8D7O - chains A and C; structure by X-ray diffraction, 1.65 A resolution.

[Chain A]
Protein: Casein kinase I isoform delta
From: Homo sapiens
Notes: EC 2.7.11.1, 2.7.11.26
Reference sequence: P48730 (KC1D_HUMAN); residue numbers follow UniProt; this construct covers 1-294
Chain sequence (301 residues; each row starts with the number of its first residue; numbers below 1 keep their minus sign (Gly-6 is residue -6)):
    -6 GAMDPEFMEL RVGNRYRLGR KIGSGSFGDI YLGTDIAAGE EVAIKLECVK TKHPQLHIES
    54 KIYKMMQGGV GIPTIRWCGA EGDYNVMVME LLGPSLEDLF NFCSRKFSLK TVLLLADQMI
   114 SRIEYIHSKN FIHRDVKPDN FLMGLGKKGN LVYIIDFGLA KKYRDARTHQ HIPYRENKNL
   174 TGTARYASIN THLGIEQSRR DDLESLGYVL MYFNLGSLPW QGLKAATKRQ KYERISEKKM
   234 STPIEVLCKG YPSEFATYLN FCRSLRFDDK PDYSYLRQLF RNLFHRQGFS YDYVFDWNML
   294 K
Not modelled in the structure: -6 to 1, 291-294
Construct notes: expression tag (-6 to 0)
Curated features (UniProtKB/Swiss-Prot):
  - active site: Asp128 (Proton acceptor)
  - binding site (ATP): Ile15 to Ile23, Lys38
  - natural variant: Thr44 (T44A: In FASPS2), His46 (H46R: In FASPS2), Ser97 (S97C: In breast cancer samples)
  - mutagenesis: Lys38 (K38M: Impaired kinase activity and abnormal subcellular localization with exclusive accumulation to the nucleus), Thr176 (T176I: Impaired kinase activity and abnormal subcellular localization with exclusive accumulation to the nucleus)

[Chain C]
Protein: Period circadian protein homolog 2 peptide
Chain sequence (16 residues; each row starts with the number of its first residue):
   658 GKAESVASLT SQCSYA
Not modelled in the structure: 658-661, 669-673
Modified / non-standard residues: Ser662, Ser665, Ser668, Ser671 (phosphoserine; SEP)

[Interface between chain A and chain C]
Residue-residue contacts (29):
  Gly18(A) with Ser665(C)
  Ser19(A) with Ser665(C), hydrogen bond (side chain-backbone)
  Phe20(A) with Thr667(C)
  Arg127(A) with Ser668(C)
  Asp128(A) with Ser665(C)
  Lys130(A) with Val663(C), hydrogen bond (side chain-backbone); Ser665(C)
  Asp149(A) with Ser665(C)
  Leu152(A) with Leu666(C)
  Lys171(A) with Ser668(C)
  Asn172(A) with Ser668(C)
  Leu173(A) with Leu666(C), hydrophobic; Thr667(C)
  Thr174(A) with Leu666(C); Thr667(C); Ser668(C), hydrogen bond (side chain-backbone)
  Gly175(A) with Ala664(C); Ser665(C); Leu666(C), hydrogen bond (backbone-backbone)
  Thr176(A) with Val663(C); Ala664(C)
  Ala177(A) with Ser662(C), hydrogen bond (backbone-backbone)
  Arg178(A) with Ser662(C), hydrogen bond (backbone-backbone); Val663(C)
  Gln214(A) with Ser662(C)
  Gly215(A) with Ser662(C)
  Lys224(A) with Ser662(C)
  Tyr225(A) with Leu666(C), hydrophobic
  Ile228(A) with Ser662(C)
Other interface residues (no listed pair), chain A (27 interface residues in all): His46, Lys154, Glu189, Gln190, Trp213, Leu216

[In short]
The interface between chain A and chain C involves 27 residues on one side and 7 on the other, with 6 hydrogen
bonds. Among the polar pairs are Ser19(A)-Ser665(C), Lys130(A)-Val663(C) and Thr174(A)-Ser668(C).
Here chain A is Casein kinase I isoform delta (Homo sapiens) and chain C is Period circadian protein homolog 2
peptide. Entry 8D7O (Human Casein kinase 1 delta in complex with phosphorylated human PERIOD2 FASP peptide)
was determined by X-ray diffraction together with 8D7M, 8D7N and 8D7P from the same study.
